PDB entry 8AXK | electron microscopy, 4.05 A resolution (low resolution: residue-level contacts below are approximate; hydrogen-bond / salt-bridge calls are withheld) | chains D and E of the 85 polymer chains in the assembly

# Chain D (and E)
Name: Surface presentation of antigens protein SpaP
Source organism: Shigella flexneri
Notes: chain E of this document is another copy of the same molecule, construct and numbering; everything in this record applies to it too
UniProtKB: P0A1L3 (SPAP_SHIFL); numbering as in UniProt (aligned over 1-216)
Sequence (216 residues; each row starts with the number of its first residue):
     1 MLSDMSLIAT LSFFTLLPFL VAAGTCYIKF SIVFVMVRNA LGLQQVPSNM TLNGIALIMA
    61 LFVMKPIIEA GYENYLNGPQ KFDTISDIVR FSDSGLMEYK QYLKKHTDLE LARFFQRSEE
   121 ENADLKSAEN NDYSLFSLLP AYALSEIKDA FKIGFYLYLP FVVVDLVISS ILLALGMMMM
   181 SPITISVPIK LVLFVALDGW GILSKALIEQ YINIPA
Disordered / not traced: 72-93, 122-130, 215-216 (chain E: 73-92, 121-129, 216)

# How chain D and chain E interact
Contacting residue pairs (50):
  Leu-41(D) / Phe-151(E)
  Leu-43(D) / Phe-151(E)
  Gln-44(D) / Asn-39(E)
  Gln-44(D) / Gln-44(E)
  Gln-45(D) / Asn-49(E)
  Val-46(D) / Ile-32(E)
  Val-46(D) / Val-35(E)
  Met-50(D) / Ala-22(E)
  Thr-51(D) / Ala-22(E)
  Ile-55(D) / Ala-143(E)
  Ile-55(D) / Leu-144(E)
  Ile-58(D) / Phe-136(E)
  Ile-58(D) / Pro-140(E)
  Phe-62(D) / Phe-115(E)
  Phe-62(D) / Phe-136(E)
  Phe-62(D) / Ser-137(E)
  Leu-175(D) / Leu-173(E)
  Gly-176(D) / Leu-173(E)
  Met-177(D) / Ser-169(E)
  Met-177(D) / Ser-170(E)
  Met-177(D) / Leu-173(E)
  Met-178(D) / Met-179(E)
  Met-179(D) / Met-179(E)
  Met-179(D) / Met-180(E)
  Met-179(D) / Ser-181(E)
  Met-180(D) / Asp-165(E)
  Met-180(D) / Ser-169(E)
  Ser-181(D) / Ile-183(E)
  Thr-184(D) / Tyr-158(E)
  Ile-185(D) / Val-162(E)
  Ile-185(D) / Leu-166(E)
  Pro-188(D) / Phe-155(E)
  Pro-188(D) / Tyr-158(E)
  Pro-188(D) / Val-162(E)
  Leu-191(D) / Met-36(E)
  Val-192(D) / Phe-155(E)
  Asp-198(D) / Lys-148(E)
  Trp-200(D) / Leu-144(E)
  Trp-200(D) / Ile-147(E)
  Trp-200(D) / Phe-151(E)
  Gly-201(D) / Leu-144(E)
  Ser-204(D) / Phe-115(E)
  Ser-204(D) / Leu-144(E)
  Lys-205(D) / Glu-110(E)
  Lys-205(D) / Leu-111(E)
  Lys-205(D) / Phe-114(E)
  Ile-208(D) / Phe-114(E)
  Ile-208(D) / Ser-118(E)
  Glu-209(D) / Phe-114(E)
  Ile-212(D) / Ser-118(E)
Other interface residues (no listed pair), chain D (36 interface residues in all): Pro-47, Met-59, Leu-61, Lys-65, Val-187, Val-195
Other interface residues (no listed pair), chain E (40 interface residues in all): Ala-23, Ile-28, Arg-38, Glu-119, Leu-139, Lys-152, Leu-159, Met-178

# Summary
36 residues of chain D and 40 residues of chain E are in contact.
Chain D and chain E are both Surface presentation of antigens protein SpaP (Shigella flexneri); the structure,
Type 3 secretion system export apparatus core, inner rod and needle of Shigella flexneri, was determined by
electron microscopy together with 8AXL and 8AXN from the same study.
